Entry 1IQG (X-ray diffraction, 2.60 A resolution); this record covers chains A and L.

== Chain A ==
Molecule: coagulation Factor Xa
Organism: Homo sapiens
Notes: EC 3.4.21.6; fragment: heavy chain, catalytic domain (residues 235-469)
UniProt: P00742 (FA10_HUMAN); the construct lacks a stretch of the UniProt sequence and is renumbered around it, so the offset changes along the chain: 16-61 = UniProt 235-280; 62-124 = UniProt 282-344; 125-131 = UniProt 346-352; 132-145 = UniProt 355-368; 4 more segments
Amino-acid sequence (235 residues; each row starts with the number of its first residue; note: 2 numbers in that range are skipped by the numbering (no residue carries them; nothing is unmodelled there); a row labelled like 131A-131B holds insertion residues (131A, then the next letters in order)):
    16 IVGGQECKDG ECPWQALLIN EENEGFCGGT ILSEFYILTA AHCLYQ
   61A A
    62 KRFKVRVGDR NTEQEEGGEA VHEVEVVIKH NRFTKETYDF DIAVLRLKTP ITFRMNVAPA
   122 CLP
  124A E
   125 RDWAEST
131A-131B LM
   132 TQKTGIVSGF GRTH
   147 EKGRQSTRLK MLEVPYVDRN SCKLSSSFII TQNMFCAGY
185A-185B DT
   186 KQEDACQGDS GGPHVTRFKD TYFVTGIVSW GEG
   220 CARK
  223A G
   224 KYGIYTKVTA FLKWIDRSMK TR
Cystine bridges: Cys22-Cys27, Cys42-Cys58, Cys168-Cys182, Cys191-Cys220
Bound ions: Ca2+: Asp70, Asn72, Glu80
Ligand contacts: XME (4-[(6-chloro-2-naphthalenyl)sulfonyl]-1-[[4-hydroxyiminomethyl-1-(4-pyridinyl)-4-piperidinyl]methyl]piperazinone): Glu97, Thr98, Tyr99, Phe174, Ile175, Asp189, Ala190, Cys191, Gln192, Ser195, Val213, Ser214, Trp215, Gly216, Glu217, Gly218, Cys220, Arg222, Gly226, Ile227, Tyr228
Curated features (UniProtKB/Swiss-Prot):
  - active site (Charge relay system): His57, Asp102, Ser195

== Chain L ==
Molecule: coagulation Factor Xa
Organism: Homo sapiens
Notes: EC 3.4.21.6; fragment: light chain, epidermal growth factor like domain (residues 84-179)
UniProt: P00742 (FA10_HUMAN); residues 44-139 here correspond to UniProt positions 84-179 (UniProt number = residue number + 40)
Amino-acid sequence (96 residues; row label = number of the first residue in the row):
    44 YKDGDQCETS PCQNQGKCKD GLGEYTCTCL EGFEGKNCEL FTRKLCSLDN GDCDQFCHEE
   104 QNSVVCSCAR GYTLADNGKA CIPTGPYPCG KQTLER
Not modelled in the structure: 44-86, 138-139
Cystine bridges: Cys89-Cys100, Cys96-Cys109, Cys111-Cys124
Curated features (UniProtKB/Swiss-Prot):
  - modified residue: Asp63 (3R: -3-hydroxyaspartate)

== How chain A and chain L interact ==
Cross-chain cystine bridges: Cys122(A)-Cys132(L)
Residue-residue contacts (46):
  Asp24(A) with Leu137(L)
  Gly25(A) with Gln135(L); Thr136(L), hydrogen bond (backbone-backbone); Leu137(L)
  Glu26(A) with Gln135(L), hydrogen bond (backbone-side chain)
  Trp29(A) with Gly133(L); Lys134(L); Gln135(L)
  Phe114(A) with Tyr130(L)
  Arg115(A) with Tyr130(L); Thr136(L)
  Met116(A) with Tyr130(L), hydrogen bond (backbone-side chain); Thr136(L); Leu137(L)
  Asn117(A) with Thr136(L), hydrogen bond (backbone-side chain)
  Ala119(A) with Thr136(L)
  Pro120(A) with Tyr130(L); Cys132(L); Gly133(L), hydrogen bond (backbone-backbone)
  Ala121(A) with Arg113(L); Cys132(L); Gly133(L)
  Cys122(A) with Arg113(L); Cys132(L), disulfide; Gly133(L), hydrogen bond (side chain-backbone)
  Leu123(A) with Phe99(L); Arg113(L), hydrogen bond (backbone-side chain)
  Pro124(A) with Phe99(L), hydrophobic
  Glu124A(A) with Phe99(L); His101(L)
  Trp127(A) with Asn93(L), hydrogen bond; Gln98(L), hydrogen bond (side chain-backbone); Phe99(L), hydrophobic; Cys100(L)
  Thr131(A) with Asn93(L)
  Phe203(A) with Asn93(L); Asp97(L)
  Lys204(A) with Cys96(L), hydrogen bond (side chain-backbone); Asp97(L)
  Asp205(A) with Gly133(L); Lys134(L), hydrogen bond (backbone-side chain)
  Thr206(A) with Cys132(L); Gly133(L); Lys134(L), hydrogen bond
  Tyr207(A) with Gly133(L), hydrogen bond (backbone-backbone); Gln135(L)
Other interface residues (no listed pair), chain A (25 interface residues in all): Pro28, Val118, Phe208
Other interface residues (no listed pair), chain L (18 interface residues in all): Ala112, Tyr115, Pro131

== Summary ==
25 residues of chain A face 18 of chain L across their interface, with 1 disulfide bond and 13 hydrogen bonds.
Among the polar pairs are Glu26(A)-Gln135(L), Met116(A)-Tyr130(L) and Asn117(A)-Thr136(L). Chain A binds
compound XME. Curated annotation (UniProt) lists 3 active-site residues on chain A.
Chain A is coagulation Factor Xa and chain L is coagulation Factor Xa, both from Homo sapiens; the structure,
Human coagulation factor Xa in complex with M55159, was determined by X-ray diffraction.
